PDB entry 8ZVY | X-ray diffraction, 1.72 A resolution | chains A and C of the 4 polymer chains in the assembly

Chain A:
Molecule: Histone H2B 1.1, Histone H2A type 1
Source organism: Xenopus laevis
UniProtKB: chimeric construct of P02281, P06897: residues 34-126 from P02281 (H2B11_XENLA) positions 34-126 (same numbers); residues 1014-1105 from P06897 positions 14-105 (UniProt number = residue number - 1000)
Amino-acid sequence (186 residues; numbered 33 to 1105; 887 numbers in that range are skipped by the numbering (no residue carries them; nothing is unmodelled there); the number before each row is that of its first residue):
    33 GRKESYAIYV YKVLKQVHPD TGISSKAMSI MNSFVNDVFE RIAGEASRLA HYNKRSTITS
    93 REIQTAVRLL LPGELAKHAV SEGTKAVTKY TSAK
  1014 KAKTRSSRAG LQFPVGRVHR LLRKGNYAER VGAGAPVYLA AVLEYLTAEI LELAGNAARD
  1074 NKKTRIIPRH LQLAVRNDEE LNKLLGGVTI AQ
Disordered / not traced: 33-34, 1104-1105
Construct notes: expression tag (33)
Swiss-Prot annotation at these positions:
  - glycosylation: Ser113 (O-linked (GlcNAc) serine)
  - cross-link (Glycyl lysine isopeptide (Lys-Gly)): Lys121 (interchain with G-Cter in ubiquitin), Lys1014 (interchain with G-Cter in ubiquitin), Lys1016 (interchain with G-Cter in ubiquitin)
  - modified residue: Lys1037 (N6-(2-hydroxyisobutyryl)lysine), Lys1075 (N6-(2-hydroxyisobutyryl)lysine), Lys1076 (N6-(2-hydroxyisobutyryl)lysine), Lys1096 (N6-(2-hydroxyisobutyryl)lysine), Gln1105 (N5-methylglutamine)

Chain C:
Molecule: Isoform 1 of Alpha-synuclein
UniProtKB: P37840 (SYUA_HUMAN); numbering as in UniProt (aligned over 121-140)
Amino-acid sequence (20 residues; numbered 121 to 140; the number before each row is that of its first residue):
   121 DNEAYEMPSE EGYQDYEPEA
Disordered / not traced: 121-130
Swiss-Prot annotation at these positions:
  - modified residue: Tyr125 (Phosphotyrosine), Ser129 (Phosphoserine)
  - mutagenesis: Tyr125 (Y125F: Abolishes osmotic stress-induced phosphorylation), Tyr133 (Y133F: No effect on osmotic stress-induced phosphorylation), Tyr136 (Y136F: No effect on osmotic stress-induced phosphorylation)

Interface between chain A and chain C:
Pairs across the interface (23; chain A residue first):
  Ala39(A) - Tyr136(C)
  Ile40(A) - Tyr133(C)  hydrophobic
  Ile40(A) - Gln134(C)
  Ile40(A) - Tyr136(C)
  Tyr43(A) - Gln134(C)
  Tyr43(A) - Tyr136(C)  hydrophobic
  Lys44(A) - Gln134(C)
  Ile55(A) - Tyr136(C)
  Ser56(A) - Tyr136(C)
  Ser56(A) - Glu137(C)
  Ser56(A) - Glu139(C)  hydrogen bond
  Ser57(A) - Tyr136(C)
  Ser57(A) - Glu137(C)  hydrogen bond (backbone-backbone)
  Lys58(A) - Glu139(C)
  Met60(A) - Tyr136(C)  hydrophobic
  Lys1076(A) - Ala140(C)
  Arg1078(A) - Tyr136(C)  hydrogen bond (side chain-backbone)
  Arg1078(A) - Glu137(C)  hydrogen bond (side chain-backbone)
  Arg1078(A) - Pro138(C)  hydrogen bond (side chain-backbone)
  Arg1078(A) - Glu139(C)
  Ile1080(A) - Glu139(C)
  Ile1080(A) - Ala140(C)
  Pro1081(A) - Glu139(C)
Other interface residues (no listed pair), chain C (8 interface residues in all): Asp135
From the paper, about this interface:
  - specific contacts: Ala39(A)-Tyr136(C) (hydrophobic contact), Ile40(A)-Tyr136(C) (hydrophobic contact), Tyr43(A)-Tyr136(C) (pi stacking), Ser57(A)-Glu137(C) (backbone contact), Met60(A)-Tyr136(C) (hydrophobic contact)
  - interface residues, chain C: Tyr136(C), Glu137(C), Pro138(C)

Summary:
13 residues of chain A face 8 of chain C across their interface; the contacts include 5 hydrogen bonds. Polar
contacts include Ser56(A)-Glu139(C), Arg1078(A)-Tyr136(C) and Arg1078(A)-Glu137(C). The authors report
hydrophobic contacts between Ala39(A) and Tyr136(C), Ile40(A) and Tyr136(C) and Met60(A) and Tyr136(C); pi
stacking between Tyr43(A) and Tyr136(C); a backbone contact between Ser57(A) and Glu137(C). The paper reports
interface residues Tyr136(C), Glu137(C) and Pro138(C).
Chain A is Histone H2B 1.1, Histone H2A type 1 (Xenopus laevis) and chain C is Isoform 1 of Alpha-synuclein;
the structure, Alpha-Synuclein with H2a-H2b dimer complex structure, was determined by X-ray diffraction.
